Entry 8SWX (electron microscopy, 3.90 A resolution); this record covers chains A and F of the 8 polymer chains in the assembly.

== Chain A ==
Name: Surface protein gp120
Source organism: Human immunodeficiency virus 1
Chain sequence (516 residues; each row starts with the number of its first residue; note: 17 numbers in that range are skipped by the numbering (no residue carries them; nothing is unmodelled there); a row labelled like 182A-182N holds insertion residues (182A, then the next letters in order); numbers below 1 keep their minus sign (Met-4 is residue -4)):
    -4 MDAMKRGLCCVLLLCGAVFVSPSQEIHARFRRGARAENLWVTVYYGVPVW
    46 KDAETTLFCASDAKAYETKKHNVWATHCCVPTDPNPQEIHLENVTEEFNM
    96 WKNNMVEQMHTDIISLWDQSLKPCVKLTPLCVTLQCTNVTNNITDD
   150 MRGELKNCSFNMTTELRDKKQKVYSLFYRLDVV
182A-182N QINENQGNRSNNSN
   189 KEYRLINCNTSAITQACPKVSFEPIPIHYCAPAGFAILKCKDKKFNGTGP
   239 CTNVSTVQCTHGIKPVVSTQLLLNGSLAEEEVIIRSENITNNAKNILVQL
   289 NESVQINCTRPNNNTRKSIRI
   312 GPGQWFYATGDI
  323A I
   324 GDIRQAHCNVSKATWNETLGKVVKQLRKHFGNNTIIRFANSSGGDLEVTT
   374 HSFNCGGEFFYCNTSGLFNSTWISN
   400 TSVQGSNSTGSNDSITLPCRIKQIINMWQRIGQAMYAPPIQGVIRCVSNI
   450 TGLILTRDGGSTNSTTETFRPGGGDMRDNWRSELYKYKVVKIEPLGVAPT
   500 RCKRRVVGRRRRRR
Disordered / not traced: -4 to 31, 59-65, 182A-182N, 400-410, 458-464, 505-513
Cystine bridges: Cys54-Cys73, Cys119-Cys205, Cys126-Cys196, Cys131-Cys157, Cys218-Cys247, Cys228-Cys239, Cys296-Cys331, Cys378-Cys445, Cys385-Cys418
Covalently attached groups: N-acetylglucosamine (NAG) linked to Asn88, Asn133, Asn137, Asn156, Asn160, Asn197, Asn234, Asn241, Asn262, Asn276, Asn289, Asn295, Asn301, Asn332, Asn339, Asn355, Asn363, Asn386, Asn392, Asn448
From the paper describing this entry:
  - mutagenesis - T465N: decreased binding to control group

== Chain F ==
Name: Surface protein gp120
Source organism: Human immunodeficiency virus 1
Chain sequence (516 residues; row label = number of the first residue in the row; note: 13 numbers in that range are skipped by the numbering (no residue carries them; nothing is unmodelled there); a row labelled like 185A-185K holds insertion residues (185A, then the next letters in order); numbers below 1 keep their minus sign (Met-4 is residue -4)):
    -4 MDAMKRGLCCVLLLCGAVFVSPSQEIHARFRRGARAENLWVTVYYGVPVW
    46 KDAETTLFCASDAKAYETKKHNVWATHCCVPTDPNPQEIHLENVTEEFNM
    96 WKNNMVEQMHTDIISLWDQSLKPCVKLTPLCVTLQCTNVTNNITDD
   150 MRGELKNCSFNMTTELRDKKQKVYSLFYRLDVVQIN
185A-185K ENQGNRSNNSN
   189 KEYRLINCNTSAITQACPKVSFEPIPIHYCAPAGFAILKCKDKKFNGTGP
   239 CTNVSTVQCTHGIKPVVSTQLLLNGSLAEEEVIIRSENITNNAKNILVQL
   289 NESVQINCTRPNNNTRKSIRI
   312 GPGQWFYATGDIIGDIRQAHCNVSKATWNETLGKVVKQLRKHFGNNTIIR
   362 FANSSGGDLEVTTHSFNCGGEFFYCNTSGLFNSTWISNTSVQGSNSTGSN
   412 DSITLPCRIKQIINMWQRIGQAMYAPPIQGVIRCVSNITGLILTRDGGST
   462 NSTTETFRPGGGDMRDNWRSELYKYKVVKIEPLGVAPTRCKRRVVGRRRR
   512 RR
Disordered / not traced: -4 to 31, 58-65, 185A-185K, 399-410, 458-463, 505-513
Cystine bridges: Cys54-Cys73, Cys119-Cys205, Cys126-Cys196, Cys131-Cys157, Cys218-Cys247, Cys228-Cys239, Cys296-Cys332, Cys379-Cys445, Cys386-Cys418
Covalently attached groups: N-acetylglucosamine (NAG) linked to Asn88, Asn156, Asn160, Asn197, Asn234, Asn241, Asn262, Asn276, Asn289, Asn295, Asn301, Asn333, Asn340, Asn387, Asn448
From the paper describing this entry:
  - mutagenesis - T465N: decreased binding to control group

== Chain A / chain F interface ==
Residue-residue contacts (17):
  Glu164(A) - Arg192(F)  salt bridge
  Glu164(A) - Cys196(F)
  Glu164(A) - Asn197(F)
  Leu165(A) - Cys126(F)
  Leu165(A) - Thr128(F)
  Leu165(A) - Arg192(F)
  Arg166(A) - Thr123(F)
  Arg166(A) - Pro124(F)
  Arg166(A) - Cys126(F)  hydrogen bond (backbone-backbone)
  Asp167(A) - Val127(F)
  Asp167(A) - Thr128(F)  hydrogen bond
  Lys168(A) - Thr128(F)
  Arg308(A) - Asn197(F)  hydrogen bond (side chain-backbone)
  Pro313(A) - Cys196(F)
  Pro313(A) - Thr198(F)
  Pro313(A) - Ser199(F)
  Gly314(A) - Thr198(F)
Other interface residues (no listed pair), chain F (12 interface residues in all): Thr162, Ala200

== In short ==
Chain A and chain F form an interface of 8 and 12 residues respectively; the contacts include 3 hydrogen bonds
and 1 salt bridge. Polar pairs include Glu164(A)-Arg192(F), Asp167(A)-Thr128(F) and Arg308(A)-Asn197(F). From
the paper: T465N of chain A reduces binding to control group; T465N of chain F reduces binding to control
group.
Both chains are Surface protein gp120 (Human immunodeficiency virus 1). Entry 8SWX (BG505 Boost2 SOSIP.664 in
complex with NHP polyclonal antibody Base4) was determined by electron microscopy together with 8T2E, 8T2F,
8SWV and 8SWW from the same study.
